PDB entry 1XMQ | X-ray diffraction, 3.00 A resolution | chains A and H of the 23 polymer chains in the assembly

== Chain A ==
Molecule: 16s ribosomal RNA
Organism: Thermus thermophilus
Sequence (1522 nucleotides; numbered 0 to 1544 plus 19 insertion-coded residues; 42 numbers in that range are skipped by the numbering (no residue carries them; nothing is unmodelled there); the number before each row is that of its first residue; a row labelled like 190A-190L holds insertion residues (190A, then the next letters in order); numbering starts at 0):
     0 UUUGUUGGAG AGUUUGAUCC UGGCUCAGGG UGAACGCUGG CGGCGUGCCU AAGACAUGCA
    60 AGUCGUGCGG G
    73 CCGCGGGGUU UU
    88 ACUCCG
    95 UGGUC
   101 AGCGGCGGAC GGGUGAGUAA CGCGUGGGU
  129A G
   130 ACCUACCCGG AAGAGGGGGA CAACCCGGGG AAACUCGGGC UAAUCCCCCA UGUGGACCCG
   190 C
190A-190L CCCUUGGGGUGU
   191 GUCCAAAGGG CUUU
   216 GCCCGCUUCC GGAUGGGCCC GCGUCCCAUC AGCUAGUUGG UGGGGUAAUG GCCCACCAAG
   276 GCGACGACGG GUAGCCGGUC UGAGAGGAUG GCCGGCCACA GGGGCACUGA GACACGGGCC
   336 CCACUCCUAC GGGAGGCAGC AGUUAGGAAU CUUCCGCAAU GGGCGCAAGC CUGACGGAGC
   396 GACGCCGCUU GGAGGAAGAA GCCCUUCGGG GUGUAAACUC CUGAA
   442 CCCGGGACGA AACCCCCGAC GA
   474 GGGGACUGAC GGUACCGGG
   494 GUAAUAGCGC CGGCCAACUC CGUGCCAGCA GCCGCGGUAA UACGGAGGGC GCGAGCGUUA
   554 CCCGGAUUCA CUGGGCGUAA AGGGCGUGUA GGCGGCCUGG GGCGUCCCAU GUGAAAGACC
   614 ACGGCUCAAC CGUGGGGGAG CGUGGGAUAC GCUCAGGCUA GACGGUGGGA GAGGGUGGUG
   674 GAAUUCCCGG AGUAGCGGUG AAAUGCGCAG AUACCGGGAG GAACGCCGAU GGCGAAGGCA
   734 GCCACCUGGU CCACCCGUGA CGCUGAGGCG CGAAAGCGUG GGGAGCAAAC CGGAUUAGAU
   794 ACCCGGGUAG UCCACGCCCU AAACGAUGCG CGCUAGGUCU CUGGGUCU
   848 CCUGGGGGCC GAAGCUAACG CGUUAAGCGC GCCGCCUGGG GAGUACGGCC GCAAGGCUGA
   908 AACUCAAAGG AAUUGACGGG GGCCCGCACA AGCGGUGGAG CAUGUGGUUU AAUUCGAAGC
   968 AACGCGAAGA ACCUUACCAG GCCUUGACAU GCUA
 1001A G
  1002 GGAACCCGGG UGAAAGCCUG GGGUGCCCC
1030A-1030D GCGA
  1031 GGGGAGCCCU AGCACAGGUG CUGCAUGGCC GUCGUCAGCU CGUGCCGUGA GGUGUUGGGU
  1091 UAAGUCCCGC AACGAGCGCA ACCCCCGCCG UUAGUUGCCA GCGGUUCGGC CGGGCACUCU
  1151 AACGGGACUG CCCGCGAAA
  1171 GCGGGAGGAA GGAGGGGACG ACGUCUGGUC AGCAUGGCCC UUACGGCCUG GGCGACACAC
  1231 GUGCUACAAU GCCCACUACA AAGCGAUGCC ACCCGGCAAC GGGGAGCUAA UCGCAAAAAG
  1291 GUGGGCCCAG UUCGGAUUGG GGUCUGCAAC CCGACCCCAU GAAGCCGGAA UCGCUAGUAA
  1351 UCGCGGAUCA G
 1361B C
  1362 CAUGCCGCGG UGAAUACGUU CCCGGGCCUU GUACACACCG CCCGUCACGC CAUGGGAGCG
  1422 GGCUCUACCC GAAGUCGCCG GG
  1446 AGCCUACGGG
  1459 CAGGCGCCGA GGGUAGGGCC CGUGACUGGG GCGAAGUCGU AACAAGGUAG CUGUACCGGA
  1519 AGGUGCGGCU GGAUCACCUC CUUUCU
Not modelled in the structure: 0-4, 1001A, 1030A-1030D, 1361B, 1535-1538
Covalently attached groups: paromomycin (PAR) linked to G1405
Ion coordination: Mg2+ site 1 near U14 (its only coordinating residue here); Mg2+ site 2 near G21 (its only coordinating residue here); Mg2+ site 3: G46, G394; Mg2+ site 4: C48, G115; Mg2+ site 5 near A53 (its only coordinating residue here); Mg2+ site 6: A59, C386, U387; Mg2+ site 7: G61, U62, G105; Mg2+ site 8: G69, G70, U98; Mg2+ site 9: G107, G324, A325, G326; Mg2+ site 10: A109, G331; Mg2+ site 11: A116, G117, G289; Mg2+ site 12: C121, G124, U125, G126, G236; 62 more Mg2+ sites not listed
Ligand contacts: paromomycin (PAR): C1404, U1406, C1407, A1408, C1409, G1489, C1490, G1491, A1492, A1493, G1494, U1495, C1496

== Chain H ==
Name: 30S Ribosomal Protein S8
Organism: Thermus thermophilus
UniProt: P62668 (RS8_THET2); residue numbers follow UniProt; this construct covers 1-138
Sequence (138 residues; row label = number of the first residue in the row):
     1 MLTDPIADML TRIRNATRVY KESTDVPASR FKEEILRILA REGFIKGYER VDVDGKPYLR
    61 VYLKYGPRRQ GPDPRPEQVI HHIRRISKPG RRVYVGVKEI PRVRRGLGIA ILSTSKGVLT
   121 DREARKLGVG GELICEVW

== How chain A and chain H interact ==
Pairs across the interface (74; chain A residue first):
  C564(A) - Arg91(H)  hydrogen bond to the sugar
  C586(A) - Thr3(H)  sugar contact
  C586(A) - Pro89(H)  phosphate contact
  C586(A) - Gly90(H)  sugar contact
  G587(A) - Thr3(H)  sugar contact
  G587(A) - Pro89(H)  phosphate contact
  G587(A) - Arg92(H)  salt bridge to the phosphate
  G588(A) - Met1(H)  sugar contact
  G588(A) - Leu2(H)  sugar contact
  G588(A) - Pro5(H)  phosphate contact
  C589(A) - Pro5(H)  phosphate contact
  C589(A) - Ser29(H)  phosphate contact
  C589(A) - Lys32(H)  salt bridge to the phosphate
  C590(A) - Ser29(H)  phosphate contact
  C590(A) - Arg30(H)  hydrogen bond to the phosphate
  U591(A) - Arg30(H)  salt bridge to the phosphate
  G597(A) - Tyr94(H)  hydrogen bond to the base
  U598(A) - Tyr94(H)  sugar contact
  C599(A) - Val95(H)  sugar contact
  C599(A) - Gly96(H)  phosphate contact
  C599(A) - Val97(H)  phosphate contact
  C599(A) - Val129(H)  sugar contact
  C599(A) - Gly130(H)  hydrogen bond to the sugar
  C599(A) - Gly131(H)  sugar contact
  C600(A) - Gly96(H)  phosphate contact
  C600(A) - Val97(H)  hydrogen bond to the phosphate
  C600(A) - Lys98(H)  salt bridge to the phosphate
  C600(A) - Gly128(H)  sugar contact
  C600(A) - Val129(H)  sugar contact
  A640(A) - Ser115(H)  hydrogen bond to the base
  U641(A) - Ser115(H)  sugar contact
  A642(A) - Ser113(H)  hydrogen bond to the sugar
  A642(A) - Thr114(H)  hydrogen bond to the base
  A642(A) - Ser115(H)  base contact
  A642(A) - Gly117(H)  sugar contact
  C643(A) - Phe31(H)  sugar contact
  C643(A) - Arg92(H)  sugar contact
  C643(A) - Ser113(H)  hydrogen bond to the sugar
  C643(A) - Glu132(H)  hydrogen bond to the sugar
  G644(A) - Arg92(H)  sugar contact
  U652(A) - Lys56(H)  hydrogen bond to the phosphate
  A653(A) - Lys56(H)  salt bridge to the phosphate
  A653(A) - Pro57(H)  base contact
  G654(A) - Met1(H)  hydrogen bond to the sugar
  A753(A) - Met1(H)  base contact
  C824(A) - Met1(H)  hydrogen bond to the sugar
  G825(A) - Leu2(H)  sugar contact
  G825(A) - Asp8(H)  hydrogen bond to the sugar
  G825(A) - Thr11(H)  base contact
  G825(A) - Arg12(H)  hydrogen bond to the sugar
  C826(A) - Arg12(H)  sugar contact
  C826(A) - Asn15(H)  hydrogen bond to the base
  U827(A) - Asn15(H)  sugar contact
  U827(A) - Val19(H)  sugar contact
  A828(A) - Lys21(H)  salt bridge to the phosphate
  A859(A) - Val19(H)  base contact
  A860(A) - Arg18(H)  sugar contact
  A860(A) - Arg75(H)  hydrogen bond to the phosphate
  G861(A) - Arg75(H)  salt bridge to the phosphate
  G874(A) - Asn15(H)  base contact
  C875(A) - Thr11(H)  base contact
  C875(A) - Arg14(H)  hydrogen bond to the sugar
  C875(A) - Asn15(H)  hydrogen bond to the sugar
  G876(A) - Ala7(H)  sugar contact
  G876(A) - Thr11(H)  hydrogen bond to the sugar
  G876(A) - Arg14(H)  salt bridge to the phosphate
  C877(A) - Thr3(H)  hydrogen bond to the sugar
  C877(A) - Asp4(H)  sugar contact
  C877(A) - Lys88(H)  salt bridge to the phosphate
  G878(A) - Thr3(H)  hydrogen bond to the sugar
  G878(A) - Lys88(H)  phosphate contact
  G878(A) - Pro89(H)  phosphate contact
  G878(A) - Gly90(H)  phosphate contact
  C879(A) - Gly90(H)  phosphate contact
Other interface residues (no listed pair), chain A (37 interface residues in all): A632, G755, G823
Other interface residues (no listed pair), chain H (43 interface residues in all): Ala28, Lys116, Val118

== Overview ==
Chain A and chain H form an interface of 37 and 43 residues respectively, with 22 hydrogen bonds and 9 salt
bridges. Polar contacts include G597(A)-Tyr94(H), A640(A)-Ser115(H) and A642(A)-Thr114(H). Covalently linked
paromomycin: at G1405(A). G46(A) and G394(A) coordinate Mg2+ site 3.
Chain A is 16s ribosomal RNA and chain H is 30S Ribosomal Protein S8, both from Thermus thermophilus; the
structure, Crystal Structure of t6A37-ASLLysUUU AAA-mRNA Bound to the Decoding Center, was determined by X-ray
diffraction (same publication as 1XMO).
